1H3X - chains A and B; structure by X-ray diffraction, 2.44 A resolution.

# Chain A (and B)
Molecule: Ig gamma-1 chain C region
From: Homo sapiens
Notes: fragment: ch2, ch3, residues 225-447; chain B of this document is another copy of the same molecule, construct and numbering; everything in this record applies to it too
Chain sequence (223 residues; each row starts with the number of its first residue):
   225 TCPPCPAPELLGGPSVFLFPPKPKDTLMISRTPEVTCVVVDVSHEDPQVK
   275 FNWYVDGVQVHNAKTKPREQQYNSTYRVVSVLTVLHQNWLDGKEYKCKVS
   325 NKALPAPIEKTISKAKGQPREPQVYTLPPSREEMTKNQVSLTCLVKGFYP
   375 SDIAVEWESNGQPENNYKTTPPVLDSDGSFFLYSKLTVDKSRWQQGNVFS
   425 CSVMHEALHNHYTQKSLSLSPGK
Not modelled in the structure: 225-237, 446-447 (chain B: 225-237, 445-447)
Cystine bridges: Cys261-Cys321, Cys367-Cys425
Covalent attachments: glycan linked to Asn297

# Interface between chain A and chain B
Residue-residue contacts (45; chain A residue first):
  Val348(A) with Glu356(B)
  Tyr349(A) with Ser354(B); Glu356(B); Glu357(B)
  Thr350(A) with Ser354(B)
  Leu351(A) with Pro352(B); Ser354(B); Thr366(B)
  Pro352(A) with Leu351(B)
  Ser354(A) with Tyr349(B); Leu351(B)
  Glu356(A) with Tyr349(B); Lys439(B), salt bridge
  Glu357(A) with Tyr349(B); Lys370(B)
  Ser364(A) with Leu368(B); Lys370(B)
  Thr366(A) with Tyr407(B), hydrogen bond
  Lys370(A) with Glu357(B)
  Asn390(A) with Ser400(B), hydrogen bond
  Lys392(A) with Leu398(B); Asp399(B); Ser400(B); Phe405(B)
  Thr394(A) with Thr394(B); Val397(B); Phe405(B)
  Pro395(A) with Pro395(B), hydrophobic; Val397(B)
  Val397(A) with Thr394(B)
  Leu398(A) with Lys392(B), hydrogen bond (backbone-side chain)
  Asp399(A) with Lys392(B); Lys409(B), salt bridge
  Ser400(A) with Asn390(B), hydrogen bond; Lys392(B)
  Phe405(A) with Lys392(B); Lys409(B)
  Tyr407(A) with Thr366(B), hydrogen bond; Tyr407(B), hydrophobic; Ser408(B); Lys409(B)
  Lys409(A) with Leu368(B); Asp399(B), salt bridge; Phe405(B); Tyr407(B)
Interface residues without a listed pair, chain A (27 interface residues in all): Pro353, Leu368, Thr393, Ser408, Lys439
Interface residues without a listed pair, chain B (27 interface residues in all): Thr350, Pro353, Lys360, Ser364, Thr393

# Summary
Chain A and chain B each contribute 27 residues to their interface, with 5 hydrogen bonds and 3 salt bridges.
Polar pairs include Glu356(A)-Lys439(B), Asp399(A)-Lys409(B) and Thr366(A)-Tyr407(B).
Chain A and chain B are both Ig gamma-1 chain C region (Homo sapiens); the structure, Crystal structure of the
human IGG1 FC-fragment,glycoform (G0F)2, was determined by X-ray diffraction, deposited together with 1H3T,
1H3U, 1H3V, 1H3W and 1H3Y.
